PDB entry 4R91 | X-ray diffraction, 1.58 A resolution | chain A

Chain A:
Protein: Beta-secretase 1
Source organism: Homo sapiens
Notes: EC 3.4.23.46
UniProt: P56817 (BACE1_HUMAN); residue numbers follow UniProt; this construct covers 41-454
Sequence (414 residues; each row starts with the number of its first residue):
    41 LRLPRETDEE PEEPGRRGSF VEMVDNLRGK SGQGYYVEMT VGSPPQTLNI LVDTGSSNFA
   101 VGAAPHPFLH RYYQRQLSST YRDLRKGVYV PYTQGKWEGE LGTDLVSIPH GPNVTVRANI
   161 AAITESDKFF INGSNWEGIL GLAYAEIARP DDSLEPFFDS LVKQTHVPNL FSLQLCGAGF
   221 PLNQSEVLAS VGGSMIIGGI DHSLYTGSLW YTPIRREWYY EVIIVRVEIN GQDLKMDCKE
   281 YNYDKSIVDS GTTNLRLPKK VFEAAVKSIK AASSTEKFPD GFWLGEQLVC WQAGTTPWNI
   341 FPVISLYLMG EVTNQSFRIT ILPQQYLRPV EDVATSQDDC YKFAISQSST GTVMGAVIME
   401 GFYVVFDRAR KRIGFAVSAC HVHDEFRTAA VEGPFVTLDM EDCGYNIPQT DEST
Not modelled in the structure: 41-57, 373-375, 448-454
Cystine bridges: C216-C420, C278-C443, C330-C380
Curated features (UniProtKB/Swiss-Prot):
  - active site: D93, D289
  - modified residue (N6-acetyllysine): K126, K275, K279, K285, K299, K300, K307
  - glycosylation (N-linked (GlcNAc...) asparagine): N153, N172, N223, N354

Summary:
UniProt lists active-site residues D93 and D289.
Chain A is Beta-secretase 1 (Homo sapiens); the structure, BACE-1 in complex with
(R)-4-(2-cyclohexylethyl)-4-(((1S,3R)-3-(cyclopentylamino)cyclohexyl)methyl)-1-methyl-5-oxoimidazolidin-2-iminium,
was determined by X-ray diffraction together with 4R8Y, 4R92, 4R93 and 4R95 from the same study.
